Entry 7WS3 (electron microscopy, 3.60 A resolution); this record covers chains D and E of the 9 polymer chains in the assembly.

Chain D:
Protein: 510A5 light chain
Organism: Homo sapiens
Amino-acid sequence (108 residues; row label = number of the first residue in the row):
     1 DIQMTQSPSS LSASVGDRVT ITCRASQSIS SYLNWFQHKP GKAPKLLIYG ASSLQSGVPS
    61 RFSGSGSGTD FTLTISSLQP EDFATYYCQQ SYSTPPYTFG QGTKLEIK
Disulfide bonds: Cys23-Cys88

Chain E:
Protein: 510A5 heavy chain
Organism: Homo sapiens
Amino-acid sequence (123 residues; row label = number of the first residue in the row):
     1 EVQLVESGGG LVQPGRSLRL SCAASGFTFD DYAMHWVRQA PGKGLEWVSG ISWNSDSIDY
    61 ADSVKGRFTI SRDNAKNSLY LQMNSLRAED TALYYCAKDR GYEILTPASF DYWGQGTLVT
   121 VSS
Disulfide bonds: Cys22-Cys96

Chain D / chain E interface:
Residue-residue contacts (25; chain D residue first):
  Tyr32(D) - Pro107(E)  hydrophobic
  Asn34(D) - Pro107(E)
  Asn34(D) - Ser109(E)
  Phe36(D) - Ser109(E)
  Phe36(D) - Phe110(E)
  Ala43(D) - Trp113(E)  hydrophobic
  Ala43(D) - Gly114(E)
  Pro44(D) - Trp113(E)  hydrophobic
  Leu46(D) - Ser109(E)
  Leu46(D) - Phe110(E)
  Tyr49(D) - Arg100(E)
  Gln55(D) - Asp111(E)
  Tyr87(D) - Leu45(E)  hydrophobic
  Gln89(D) - Ser109(E)
  Gln89(D) - Phe110(E)
  Ser91(D) - Thr106(E)
  Ser91(D) - Pro107(E)  hydrogen bond (side chain-backbone)
  Pro96(D) - Trp47(E)
  Pro96(D) - Asp59(E)
  Tyr97(D) - His35(E)
  Tyr97(D) - Trp47(E)
  Tyr97(D) - Ile104(E)  hydrogen bond (side chain-backbone)
  Tyr97(D) - Leu105(E)  hydrogen bond (side chain-backbone)
  Tyr97(D) - Thr106(E)  hydrogen bond (side chain-backbone)
  Phe99(D) - Phe110(E)  hydrophobic
Interface residues without a listed pair, chain D (16 interface residues in all): His38, Lys45
Interface residues without a listed pair, chain E (19 interface residues in all): Gly44, Tyr95, Asp99, Glu103, Ala108

In short:
The interface between chain D and chain E involves 16 residues on one side and 19 on the other; the contacts
include 4 hydrogen bonds. Polar contacts include Ser91(D)-Pro107(E), Tyr97(D)-Ile104(E) and
Tyr97(D)-Leu105(E).
Chain D is 510A5 light chain and chain E is 510A5 heavy chain, both from Homo sapiens; the structure,
Structures of Omicron Spike complexes illuminate broad-spectrum neutralizing antibody development, was
determined by electron microscopy (same publication as 7WS0, 7WS1, 7WS2, 7WS4, 7WS5, 7WS6 and 4 further
entries).
